PDB entry 5XSV | X-ray diffraction, 3.72 A resolution | chains A and C

== Chain A (and C) ==
Name: Chitinase
Organism: Thermococcus chitonophagus
Notes: EC 3.2.1.14; chain C of this document is another copy of the same molecule, construct and numbering; everything in this record applies to it too
UniProtKB: A0A161KIT4 (A0A161KIT4_9EURY); residues 321-805 here = UniProt positions 321-805
Amino-acid sequence (486 residues; numbered 320 to 805; the number before each row is that of its first residue):
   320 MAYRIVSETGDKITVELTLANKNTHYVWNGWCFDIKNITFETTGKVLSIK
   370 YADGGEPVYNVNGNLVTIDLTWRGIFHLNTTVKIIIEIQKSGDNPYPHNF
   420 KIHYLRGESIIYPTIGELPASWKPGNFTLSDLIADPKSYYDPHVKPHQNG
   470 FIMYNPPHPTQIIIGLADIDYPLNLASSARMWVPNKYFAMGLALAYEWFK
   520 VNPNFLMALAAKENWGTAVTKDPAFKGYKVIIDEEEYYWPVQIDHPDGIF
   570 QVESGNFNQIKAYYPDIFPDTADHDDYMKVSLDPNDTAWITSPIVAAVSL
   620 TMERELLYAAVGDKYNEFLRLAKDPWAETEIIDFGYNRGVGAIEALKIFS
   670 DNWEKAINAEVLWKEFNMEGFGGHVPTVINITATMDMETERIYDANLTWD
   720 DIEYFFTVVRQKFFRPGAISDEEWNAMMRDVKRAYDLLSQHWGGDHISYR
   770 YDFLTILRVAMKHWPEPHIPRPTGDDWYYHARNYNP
Differences from the reference sequence: initiating methionine (320)
Metal / ion sites: Co2+ site 1: H396, D794 (shared with H799(C) of chain C); Co2+ site 2: S669, D670; Co2+ site 3: D764, H765; Co2+ site 4: E785, H787; Co2+ site 5: H799 (shared with H396(C), D794(C) of chain C)

== Interface between chain A and chain C ==
Residue-residue contacts - 20 pairs, chain A then chain C:
  V377(A) with V377(C), hydrophobic
  T390(A) with T390(C); W391(C)
  W391(A) with T390(C); Y798(C), hydrophobic; R801(C); N802(C)
  R392(A) with N802(C)
  H396(A) with H799(C), hydrogen bond
  D794(A) with D795(C); H799(C), salt bridge
  D795(A) with D794(C); D795(C)
  Y798(A) with W391(C), hydrophobic; Y798(C)
  H799(A) with H396(C), hydrogen bond; D794(C), salt bridge
  R801(A) with W391(C)
  N802(A) with W391(C); R392(C), hydrogen bond
Interface residues without a listed pair, chain A (13 interface residues in all): D388, N804
Interface residues without a listed pair, chain C (13 interface residues in all): D372, I394

== Summary ==
The chain A/chain C interface involves 13 residues from each chain, with 3 hydrogen bonds and 2 salt bridges.
Polar contacts include D794(A)-H799(C), H396(A)-H799(C) and N802(A)-R392(C). The Co2+ site 1 is built by
H396(A) and D794(A).
Chain A and chain C are both Chitinase (Thermococcus chitonophagus); the structure, Crystal structure of an
archaeal chitinase in the ligand-free form, was determined by X-ray diffraction (same publication as 5XSW and
5XSX).
